PDB entry 8GW4 | X-ray diffraction, 2.90 A resolution | chains A and B of the 4 polymer chains in the assembly

# Chain A (and B)
Name: Replicase polyprotein 1ab
Source organism: Severe acute respiratory syndrome coronavirus 2
Notes: EC 3.4.22.69; chain B of this document is another copy of the same molecule, construct and numbering; everything in this record applies to it too
UniProtKB: P0DTD1 (R1AB_SARS2); residues 1-302 here correspond to UniProt positions 3264-3565 (UniProt number = residue number + 3263)
Amino-acid sequence (302 residues; each row starts with the number of its first residue):
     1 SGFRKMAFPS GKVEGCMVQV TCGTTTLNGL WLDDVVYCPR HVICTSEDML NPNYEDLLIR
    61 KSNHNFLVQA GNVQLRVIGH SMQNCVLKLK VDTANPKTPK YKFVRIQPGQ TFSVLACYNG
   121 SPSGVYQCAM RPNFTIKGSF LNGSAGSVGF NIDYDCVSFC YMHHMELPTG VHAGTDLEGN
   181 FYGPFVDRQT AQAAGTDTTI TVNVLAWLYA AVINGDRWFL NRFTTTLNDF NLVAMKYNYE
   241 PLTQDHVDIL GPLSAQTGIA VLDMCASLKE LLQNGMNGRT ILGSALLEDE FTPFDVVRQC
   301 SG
Differences from the reference sequence: conflict Ala145 (Cys3408 in P0DTD1)
UniProt features mapped onto this chain:
  - active site: His41 (For 3CL-PRO activity)
  - cross-link (Glycyl lysine isopeptide (Lys-Gly)): Lys5 (interchain with G-Cter in ubiquitin), Lys90 (interchain with G-Cter in ubiquitin)

# Chain A / chain B interface
Contacting residue pairs - 76 pairs, chain A then chain B:
  Ser1(A) with Ser139(B); Phe140(B), hydrogen bond (backbone-backbone); Glu166(B), hydrogen bond; Gly170(B); His172(B), hydrogen bond (backbone-side chain)
  Gly2(A) with Gly138(B); Ser139(B), hydrogen bond (backbone-side chain)
  Phe3(A) with Ser139(B)
  Arg4(A) with Lys5(B); Gln127(B), hydrogen bond (side chain-backbone); Cys128(B), hydrogen bond; Lys137(B), hydrogen bond (side chain-backbone); Gly138(B); Ser139(B)
  Lys5(A) with Arg4(B); Tyr126(B)
  Met6(A) with Ala116(B), hydrophobic; Ser123(B); Gly124(B); Val125(B); Tyr126(B), hydrophobic
  Ala7(A) with Gly124(B); Val125(B), hydrogen bond (backbone-backbone)
  Phe8(A) with Val125(B)
  Pro9(A) with Ser10(B); Glu14(B); Leu115(B), hydrophobic; Pro122(B), hydrophobic; Ser123(B); Gly124(B)
  Ser10(A) with Pro9(B); Ser10(B); Glu14(B), hydrogen bond (backbone-side chain)
  Gly11(A) with Gly11(B); Glu14(B), hydrogen bond (backbone-side chain)
  Glu14(A) with Pro9(B); Ser10(B), hydrogen bond (side chain-backbone); Gly11(B), hydrogen bond (side chain-backbone)
  Ser123(A) with Pro9(B); Arg298(B), hydrogen bond (backbone-side chain)
  Gly124(A) with Met6(B); Ala7(B); Pro9(B)
  Val125(A) with Met6(B); Ala7(B), hydrogen bond (backbone-backbone); Pro9(B), hydrophobic; Val125(B), hydrophobic
  Tyr126(A) with Arg4(B); Lys5(B); Met6(B), hydrophobic
  Gln127(A) with Arg4(B), hydrogen bond (backbone-side chain)
  Cys128(A) with Arg4(B), hydrogen bond
  Lys137(A) with Arg4(B), hydrogen bond (backbone-side chain)
  Gly138(A) with Ser1(B); Gly2(B); Arg4(B)
  Ser139(A) with Ser1(B); Gly2(B); Arg4(B); Gln299(B), hydrogen bond
  Phe140(A) with Ser1(B), hydrogen bond (backbone-backbone)
  Leu141(A) with Gln299(B); Cys300(B); Ser301(B)
  Glu166(A) with Ser1(B), hydrogen bond (side chain-backbone)
  Gly170(A) with Ser1(B)
  His172(A) with Ser1(B), hydrogen bond (side chain-backbone)
  Gly283(A) with Leu286(B)
  Ser284(A) with Leu286(B)
  Ala285(A) with Ala285(B), hydrophobic; Leu286(B)
  Leu286(A) with Ala285(B)
  Arg298(A) with Ser123(B), hydrogen bond (side chain-backbone); Gly124(B)
  Gln299(A) with Ser139(B), hydrogen bond; Leu141(B)
Also at the interface, not in a pair above, chain A (36 interface residues in all): Lys12, Leu115, Pro122, Thr280
Also at the interface, not in a pair above, chain B (37 interface residues in all): Phe3, Phe8, Gly283, Ser284

# In short
Chain A and chain B form an interface of 36 and 37 residues respectively, with 23 hydrogen bonds. Polar pairs
include Ser1(A)-Glu166(B), Ser1(A)-His172(B) and Gly2(A)-Ser139(B). Curated annotation (UniProt) lists
active-site residue His41(A) on chain A.
Chain A and chain B are both Replicase polyprotein 1ab (Severe acute respiratory syndrome coronavirus 2); the
structure, SARS-CoV-2 Mpro 1-302/C145A in complex with peptide 8-1, was determined by X-ray diffraction (same
publication as 8GWS and 8JPQ).
